8W88 - chains A and B of the 5 polymer chains in the assembly; structure by electron microscopy, 2.60 A resolution.

== Chain A ==
Name: Guanine nucleotide-binding protein G(s) subunit alpha isoforms short
Organism: Homo sapiens
UniProt: P63092 (GNAS2_HUMAN); residues 0-393 here correspond to UniProt positions 1-394 (UniProt number = residue number + 1)
Chain sequence (394 residues; row label = number of the first residue in the row; numbering starts at 0):
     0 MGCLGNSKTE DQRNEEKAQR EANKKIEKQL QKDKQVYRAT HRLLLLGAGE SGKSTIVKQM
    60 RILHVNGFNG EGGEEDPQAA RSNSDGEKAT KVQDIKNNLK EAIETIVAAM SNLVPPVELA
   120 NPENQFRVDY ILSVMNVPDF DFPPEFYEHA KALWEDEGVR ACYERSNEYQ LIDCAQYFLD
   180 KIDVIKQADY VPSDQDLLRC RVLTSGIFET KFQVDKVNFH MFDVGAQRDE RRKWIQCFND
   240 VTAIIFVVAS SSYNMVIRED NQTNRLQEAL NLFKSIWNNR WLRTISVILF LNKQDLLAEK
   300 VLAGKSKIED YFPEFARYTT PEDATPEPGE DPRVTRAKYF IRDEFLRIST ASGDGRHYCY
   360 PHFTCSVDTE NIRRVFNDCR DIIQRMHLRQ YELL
Disordered / not traced: 0-7, 62-202, 252-259, 393
Sequence notes: conflict Ala225 (Gly226 in P63092); variant Ser365 (Ala366 in P63092)

== Chain B ==
Name: Guanine nucleotide-binding protein G(I)/G(S)/G(T) subunit beta-1
Organism: Homo sapiens
UniProt: P62873 (GBB1_HUMAN); residues 15-353 here correspond to UniProt positions 2-340 (UniProt number = residue number - 13)
Chain sequence (345 residues; each row starts with the number of its first residue):
     9 MGSLLQSELD QLRQEAEQLK NQIRDARKAC ADATLSQITN NIDPVGRIQM RTRRTLRGHL
    69 AKIYAMHWGT DSRLLVSASQ DGKLIIWDSY TTNKVHAIPL RSSWVMTCAY APSGNYVACG
   129 GLDNICSIYN LKTREGNVRV SRELAGHTGY LSCCRFLDDN QIVTSSGDTT CALWDIETGQ
   189 QTTTFTGHTG DVMSLSLAPD TRLFVSGACD ASAKLWDVRE GMCRQTFTGH ESDINAICFF
   249 PNGNAFATGS DDATCRLFDL RADQELMTYS HDNIICGITS VSFSKSGRLL LAGYDDFNCN
   309 VWDALKADRA GVLAGHDNRV SCLGVTDDGM AVATGSWDSF LKIWN
Disordered / not traced: 9-15
Sequence notes: initiating methionine (9); expression tag (10-14)
Curated features (UniProtKB/Swiss-Prot):
  - modified residue: Ser15 (N-acetylserine), His279 (Phosphohistidine)

== Interface between chain A and chain B ==
Pairs across the interface - 64 pairs, chain A then chain B:
  Gln18(A) - Asp96(B)  hydrogen bond
  Gln18(A) - Thr99(B)  hydrogen bond
  Gln18(A) - Asn101(B)
  Arg19(A) - Asn101(B)  hydrogen bond
  Asn22(A) - Asn101(B)
  Asn22(A) - Lys102(B)  hydrogen bond (side chain-backbone)
  Ile25(A) - Lys102(B)
  Ile25(A) - Val103(B)
  Ile25(A) - His104(B)
  Ile25(A) - Ala105(B)  hydrophobic
  Glu26(A) - Lys102(B)  salt bridge
  Leu29(A) - Lys91(B)
  Leu29(A) - Lys102(B)
  Asp32(A) - Lys91(B)  salt bridge
  Lys33(A) - Leu68(B)
  Tyr36(A) - Leu68(B)  hydrophobic
  Tyr36(A) - Ala69(B)
  Tyr36(A) - Asp89(B)
  Arg37(A) - Leu68(B)
  Gly205(A) - Leu130(B)
  Gly205(A) - Asp131(B)
  Gly205(A) - Asn132(B)
  Ile206(A) - Trp112(B)
  Ile206(A) - Leu130(B)
  Glu208(A) - Ser110(B)
  Phe221(A) - Trp112(B)
  Ala225(A) - Asn132(B)  hydrogen bond (backbone-side chain)
  Ala225(A) - Thr156(B)
  Ala225(A) - Gly157(B)
  Gln226(A) - Leu130(B)  hydrogen bond (side chain-backbone)
  Gln226(A) - Asn132(B)  hydrogen bond
  Gln226(A) - Gly157(B)
  Gln226(A) - Tyr158(B)  hydrogen bond (side chain-backbone)
  Arg227(A) - Gly175(B)  hydrogen bond (side chain-backbone)
  Arg227(A) - Thr177(B)
  Arg227(A) - Gly198(B)
  Arg227(A) - Asp199(B)  salt bridge
  Arg231(A) - Cys217(B)  hydrogen bond (side chain-backbone)
  Arg231(A) - Asp241(B)  salt bridge
  Lys232(A) - Tyr158(B)
  Lys232(A) - Met201(B)
  Lys232(A) - Cys217(B)
  Lys232(A) - Asp241(B)  salt bridge
  Lys232(A) - Asn243(B)  hydrogen bond
  Lys232(A) - Asp259(B)  salt bridge
  Trp233(A) - Leu130(B)  hydrophobic
  Trp233(A) - Tyr158(B)
  Gln235(A) - Arg327(B)  hydrogen bond
  Gln235(A) - Trp345(B)
  Cys236(A) - Lys70(B)  hydrogen bond (backbone-side chain)
  Cys236(A) - Tyr72(B)  hydrogen bond
  Cys236(A) - Gln88(B)
  Cys236(A) - Trp112(B)
  Cys236(A) - Met114(B)  hydrophobic
  Phe237(A) - Trp112(B)  hydrophobic
  Phe237(A) - Leu130(B)  hydrophobic
  Asn238(A) - Lys70(B)  hydrogen bond
  Asn238(A) - Trp345(B)
  Asp239(A) - Lys70(B)  salt bridge
  Arg279(A) - Cys284(B)
  Arg279(A) - Asp303(B)  salt bridge
  Trp280(A) - Asp303(B)
  Trp280(A) - Arg327(B)
  Trp280(A) - Trp345(B)  hydrophobic
Also at the interface, not in a pair above, chain A (31 interface residues in all): Ala21, Thr203, Ser204, Glu229
Also at the interface, not in a pair above, chain B (42 interface residues in all): Gly66, Arg81, Ile93, Arg109, Ser111, Thr197

== In short ==
31 residues of chain A and 42 residues of chain B are in contact; the contacts include 15 hydrogen bonds and 8
salt bridges. Polar contacts include Glu26(A)-Lys102(B), Asp32(A)-Lys91(B) and Arg227(A)-Asp199(B).
Here chain A is Guanine nucleotide-binding protein G(s) subunit alpha isoforms short and chain B is Guanine
nucleotide-binding protein G(I)/G(S)/G(T) subunit beta-1, both from Homo sapiens. Entry 8W88 (Cryo-EM
structure of the SEP363856-bound TAAR1-Gs complex) was determined by electron microscopy together with 8W87,
8W89 and 8W8A from the same study.
